Entry 7L1R (electron microscopy, 3.10 A resolution); this record covers chains C and G of the 7 polymer chains in the assembly.

Chain C:
Name: ATP synthase subunit alpha
Source organism: Bacillus sp. (strain PS3)
Notes: EC 7.1.2.2
UniProtKB: A0A0M3VGF9 (A0A0M3VGF9_BACP3); residues 2-502 here = UniProt positions 2-502
Amino-acid sequence (510 residues; numbered -7 to 502; the number before each row is that of its first residue; numbers below 1 keep their minus sign (Met-7 is residue -7)):
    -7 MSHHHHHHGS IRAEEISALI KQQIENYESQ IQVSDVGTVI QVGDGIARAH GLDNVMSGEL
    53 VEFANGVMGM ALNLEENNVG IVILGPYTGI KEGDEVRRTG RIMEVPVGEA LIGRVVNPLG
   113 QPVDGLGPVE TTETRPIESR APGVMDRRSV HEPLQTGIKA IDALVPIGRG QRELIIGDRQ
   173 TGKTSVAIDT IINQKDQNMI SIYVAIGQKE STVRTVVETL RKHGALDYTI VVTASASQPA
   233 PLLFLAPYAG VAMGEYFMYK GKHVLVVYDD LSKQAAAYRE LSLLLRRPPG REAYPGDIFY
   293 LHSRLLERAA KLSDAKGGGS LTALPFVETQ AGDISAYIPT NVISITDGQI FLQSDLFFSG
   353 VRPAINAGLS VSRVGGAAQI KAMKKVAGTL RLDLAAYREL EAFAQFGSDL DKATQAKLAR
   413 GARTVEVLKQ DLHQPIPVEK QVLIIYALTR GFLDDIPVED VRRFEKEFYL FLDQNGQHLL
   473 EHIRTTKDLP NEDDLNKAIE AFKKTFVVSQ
Unresolved in the structure: -7 to 25, 502
Differences from the reference sequence: expression tag (-7 to 1); conflict Ser193 (Cys in A0A0M3VGF9), Phe463 (Trp in A0A0M3VGF9)
Metal / ion sites: Mg2+: Thr176 (together with ATP)
Small-molecule neighbours:
  - ATP (adenosine-5'-triphosphate), molecule 1: Asp170, Arg171, Gln172, Thr173, Gly174, Lys175, Thr176, Ser177, Phe349, Arg354, Pro355, Gln422, Asp423, Leu424
  - ATP, molecule 2: Ser336, Val363, Ser364, Arg365

Chain G:
Name: ATP synthase gamma chain
Source organism: Bacillus sp. (strain PS3)
UniProtKB: A0A0M4TPJ7 (A0A0M4TPJ7_BACP3); residues 4-288 here correspond to UniProt positions 1-285 (UniProt number = residue number - 3)
Amino-acid sequence (285 residues; row label = number of the first residue in the row):
     4 MASLRDIKTR INATKKTSQI TKAMEMVSTS KLNRAEQNAK SFVPYMEKIQ EVVANVALGA
    64 GGASHPMLVS RPVKKTGYLV ITSDRGLAGA YNSNVLRLVY QTIQKRHACP DEYAIIVIGR
   124 VGLSFFRKRN MPVILDITRL PDQPSFADIK EIARKTVGLF ADGTFDELYM YYNHYVSAIQ
   184 QEVTERKLLP LTDLAENKQR TVYEFEPSQE ECLDVLLPQY AESLIYGALL DAKASEHAAR
   244 MTAMKNATDN ANELIRTLTL SYNRARQAAI TQEITEIVAG ANALQ
Unresolved in the structure: 4-5, 288
Differences from the reference sequence: conflict Cys112 (Ser109 in A0A0M4TPJ7), Cys215 (Ile212 in A0A0M4TPJ7)

How chain C and chain G interact:
Contacting residue pairs (4):
  Pro280(C) with Leu287(G), hydrophobic
  Pro281(C) with Gly283(G)
  Glu284(C) with Gln275(G), hydrogen bond; Glu279(G)
Interface residues without a listed pair, chain C (4 interface residues in all): Gly282
Interface residues without a listed pair, chain G (5 interface residues in all): Ala282

Summary:
4 residues of chain C and 5 residues of chain G are in contact, with 1 hydrogen bond. Its one hydrogen-bonded
contact is Glu284(C)-Gln275(G). Ligands of chain C: ATP.
Here chain C is ATP synthase subunit alpha and chain G is ATP synthase gamma chain, both from Bacillus sp.
(strain PS3). Entry 7L1R (PS3 F1-ATPase Hydrolysis Dwell) was determined by electron microscopy, deposited
together with 7L1Q and 7L1S.
